6IX3 - chains A and B; structure by X-ray diffraction, 2.13 A resolution.

== Chain A (and B) ==
Protein: O-methyltransferase lepI
From: Aspergillus flavus
Notes: EC 2.1.1.-; chain B of this document is another copy of the same molecule, construct and numbering; everything in this record applies to it too
Reference sequence: B8NJH3 (LEPI_ASPFN); residues 2-387 here = UniProt positions 2-387
Sequence (405 residues; numbered -17 to 387; the number before each row is that of its first residue; numbers below 1 keep their minus sign (Met-17 is residue -17)):
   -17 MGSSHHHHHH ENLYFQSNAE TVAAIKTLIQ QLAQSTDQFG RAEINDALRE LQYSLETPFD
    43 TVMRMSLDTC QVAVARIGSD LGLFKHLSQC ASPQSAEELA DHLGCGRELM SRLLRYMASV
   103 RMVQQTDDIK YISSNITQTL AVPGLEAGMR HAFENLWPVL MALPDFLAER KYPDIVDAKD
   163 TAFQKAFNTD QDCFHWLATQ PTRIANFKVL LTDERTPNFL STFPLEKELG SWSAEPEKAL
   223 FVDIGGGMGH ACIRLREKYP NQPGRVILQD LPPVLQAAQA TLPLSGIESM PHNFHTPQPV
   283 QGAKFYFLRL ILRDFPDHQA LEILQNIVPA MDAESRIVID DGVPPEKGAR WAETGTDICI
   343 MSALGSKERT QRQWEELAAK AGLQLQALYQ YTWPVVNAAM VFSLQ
Disordered / not traced: -17 to -2 (chain B: -17 to -2, 218)
Sequence notes: initiating methionine (-17); expression tag (-16 to 1)
Swiss-Prot annotation at these positions:
  - region: Cys175 to Asp195 (Substrate binding)
  - binding site (S-adenosyl-L-methionine): Gly227, Gly228, Asp252, Asn275, Phe276, Arg291
Residues lining bound ligands: S-adenosylmethionine (SAM): Leu193, Asp225, Gly227, Gly228, Gly229, His232, Asp252, Leu253, Val256, His274, Asn275, Phe276, His277, Arg291, Leu292, Ile293
Reported in the primary citation:
  - binding site for S-adenosylmethionine: Asp252, Leu253, Phe276, Asp296
  - catalytic residues: His133, Arg295, Asp296
  - mutagenesis - H133A, H133F, H133N, H133Q: abolished catalytic activity
  - mutagenesis - M45A, R197A, R197K, D296E, T338A, T338S: unchanged catalytic activity
  - mutagenesis - R295A, R295F, R295Q, R295Y: decreased catalytic activity (dehydration activity)
  - mutagenesis - R197A, R295H, R295K, R295N, D296A (10-fold), D296N: decreased catalytic activity on 9
  - mutagenesis - R295A (>1,000-fold), R295Q (>1,000-fold): abolished catalytic activity on 9

== Chain A / chain B interface ==
Contacting residue pairs - 202 pairs, chain A then chain B:
  Asn0(A) - Thr18(B)
  Asn0(A) - Gly22(B)
  Asn0(A) - Glu25(B)
  Val4(A) - Ala29(B)  hydrophobic
  Ile7(A) - Ile11(B)  hydrophobic
  Ile7(A) - Leu14(B)  hydrophobic
  Lys8(A) - Ala29(B)
  Lys8(A) - Leu33(B)
  Ile11(A) - Ile7(B)  hydrophobic
  Ile11(A) - Leu33(B)  hydrophobic
  Gln12(A) - Leu33(B)
  Gln12(A) - Ser36(B)  hydrogen bond
  Gln12(A) - Leu37(B)
  Ala15(A) - Leu37(B)  hydrophobic
  Thr18(A) - Asn0(B)
  Gly22(A) - Asn0(B)
  Glu25(A) - Asn0(B)  hydrogen bond
  Glu25(A) - Val4(B)
  Asn27(A) - Gln34(B)  hydrogen bond (side chain-backbone)
  Asn27(A) - Leu37(B)
  Asn27(A) - Glu38(B)
  Ala29(A) - Val4(B)  hydrophobic
  Leu30(A) - Leu30(B)  hydrophobic
  Leu30(A) - Leu33(B)  hydrophobic
  Leu30(A) - Gln34(B)
  Arg31(A) - Gln34(B)
  Arg31(A) - Arg46(B)
  Arg31(A) - Asp50(B)  salt bridge
  Glu32(A) - Lys8(B)  salt bridge
  Leu33(A) - Lys8(B)
  Leu33(A) - Ile11(B)  hydrophobic
  Leu33(A) - Leu30(B)  hydrophobic
  Gln34(A) - Asn27(B)  hydrogen bond (backbone-side chain)
  Gln34(A) - Leu30(B)
  Gln34(A) - Arg31(B)
  Gln34(A) - Gln34(B)  hydrogen bond
  Tyr35(A) - Gln53(B)  hydrogen bond
  Tyr35(A) - Val102(B)
  Tyr35(A) - Arg103(B)
  Tyr35(A) - Asn117(B)  hydrogen bond (backbone-side chain)
  Ser36(A) - Gln12(B)
  Ser36(A) - Arg103(B)
  Ser36(A) - Asn117(B)
  Leu37(A) - Gln12(B)
  Leu37(A) - Ala15(B)  hydrophobic
  Leu37(A) - Asn27(B)
  Glu38(A) - Asn27(B)
  Glu38(A) - Arg31(B)  salt bridge
  Glu38(A) - Ile118(B)
  Pro40(A) - Thr121(B)
  Pro40(A) - Leu127(B)  hydrophobic
  Phe41(A) - Arg197(B)
  Val44(A) - Leu127(B)
  Val44(A) - Gly130(B)
  Val44(A) - Met131(B)
  Met45(A) - Trp333(B)
  Met45(A) - Thr338(B)
  Arg46(A) - Arg31(B)
  Arg46(A) - Gln53(B)  hydrogen bond
  Arg46(A) - Ile118(B)
  Arg46(A) - Trp333(B)
  Met47(A) - Leu122(B)  hydrophobic
  Ser48(A) - Ala134(B)
  Leu49(A) - Trp333(B)
  Leu49(A) - Ala334(B)
  Leu49(A) - Gly337(B)
  Leu49(A) - Thr338(B)
  Leu49(A) - Cys341(B)  hydrophobic
  Asp50(A) - Arg31(B)  salt bridge
  Thr51(A) - Thr51(B)
  Thr51(A) - Trp139(B)  hydrogen bond
  Cys52(A) - Leu142(B)  hydrophobic
  Cys52(A) - Gly337(B)
  Cys52(A) - Cys341(B)  hydrogen bond
  Gln53(A) - Tyr35(B)  hydrogen bond
  Gln53(A) - Arg46(B)  hydrogen bond
  Val54(A) - Met47(B)
  Ala55(A) - Leu142(B)
  Ala55(A) - Pro146(B)
  Ala57(A) - Met47(B)  hydrophobic
  Arg58(A) - Pro146(B)
  Arg58(A) - Asp147(B)  salt bridge
  Ile59(A) - Leu145(B)  hydrophobic
  Ile59(A) - Pro146(B)  hydrophobic
  Ile59(A) - Leu149(B)  hydrophobic
  Asp62(A) - Tyr154(B)
  Leu63(A) - Tyr154(B)
  Cys87(A) - Tyr154(B)  hydrophobic
  Gly88(A) - Tyr154(B)  hydrogen bond (backbone-backbone)
  Gly88(A) - Asp156(B)
  Arg89(A) - Asp156(B)
  Glu90(A) - Asp156(B)  hydrogen bond (backbone-side chain)
  Leu91(A) - Leu149(B)  hydrophobic
  Leu91(A) - Tyr154(B)  hydrophobic
  Leu91(A) - Pro155(B)
  Leu91(A) - Asp156(B)  hydrogen bond (backbone-side chain)
  Leu91(A) - Met343(B)  hydrophobic
  Arg94(A) - Asp339(B)  salt bridge
  Arg94(A) - Met343(B)
  Arg94(A) - Ser348(B)  hydrogen bond (side chain-backbone)
  Arg94(A) - Lys349(B)
  Arg97(A) - Pro326(B)
  Arg97(A) - Pro327(B)  hydrogen bond (side chain-backbone)
  Arg97(A) - Glu328(B)  hydrogen bond (side chain-backbone)
  Arg97(A) - Ala331(B)
  Arg97(A) - Thr336(B)
  Tyr98(A) - Thr336(B)
  Tyr98(A) - Gly337(B)
  Tyr98(A) - Ile340(B)  hydrophobic
  Ser101(A) - Ala331(B)
  Ser101(A) - Arg332(B)
  Ser101(A) - Trp333(B)
  Ser101(A) - Thr336(B)  hydrogen bond
  Val102(A) - Tyr35(B)
  Arg103(A) - Glu32(B)  salt bridge
  Arg103(A) - Tyr35(B)
  Arg103(A) - Ser36(B)
  Gln107(A) - Lys329(B)
  Gln107(A) - Gly330(B)
  Asp109(A) - Lys329(B)  salt bridge
  Ile111(A) - Lys329(B)
  Asn117(A) - Tyr35(B)  hydrogen bond (side chain-backbone)
  Asn117(A) - Ser36(B)
  Ile118(A) - Glu38(B)
  Ile118(A) - Thr43(B)
  Ile118(A) - Arg46(B)
  Thr121(A) - Pro40(B)
  Leu122(A) - Met47(B)  hydrophobic
  Leu127(A) - Pro40(B)  hydrophobic
  Leu127(A) - Val44(B)
  Gly130(A) - Val44(B)
  Met131(A) - Val44(B)
  Met131(A) - Met47(B)  hydrophobic
  Ala134(A) - Ser48(B)
  Phe135(A) - Met143(B)
  Phe135(A) - Pro146(B)  hydrophobic
  Trp139(A) - Thr51(B)  hydrogen bond
  Trp139(A) - Trp139(B)
  Trp139(A) - Leu142(B)  hydrophobic
  Trp139(A) - Met143(B)  hydrophobic
  Pro140(A) - Met143(B)
  Leu142(A) - Cys52(B)  hydrophobic
  Leu142(A) - Ala55(B)
  Leu142(A) - Trp139(B)  hydrophobic
  Met143(A) - Phe135(B)
  Met143(A) - Trp139(B)
  Met143(A) - Pro140(B)  hydrophobic
  Met143(A) - Met143(B)  hydrophobic
  Leu145(A) - Ile59(B)  hydrophobic
  Pro146(A) - Ala55(B)
  Pro146(A) - Arg58(B)
  Pro146(A) - Ile59(B)  hydrophobic
  Pro146(A) - Phe135(B)  hydrophobic
  Asp147(A) - Arg58(B)  salt bridge
  Leu149(A) - Ile59(B)  hydrophobic
  Leu149(A) - Leu91(B)  hydrophobic
  Tyr154(A) - Asp62(B)
  Tyr154(A) - Leu63(B)
  Tyr154(A) - Gly86(B)
  Tyr154(A) - Cys87(B)  hydrophobic
  Tyr154(A) - Gly88(B)  hydrogen bond (backbone-backbone)
  Tyr154(A) - Leu91(B)  hydrophobic
  Pro155(A) - Leu91(B)
  Asp156(A) - Gly88(B)
  Asp156(A) - Arg89(B)
  Asp156(A) - Glu90(B)  hydrogen bond (side chain-backbone)
  Asp156(A) - Leu91(B)  hydrogen bond (side chain-backbone)
  Arg197(A) - Phe41(B)
  Pro326(A) - Arg97(B)
  Pro327(A) - Arg97(B)  hydrogen bond (backbone-side chain)
  Glu328(A) - Arg97(B)  hydrogen bond (backbone-side chain)
  Lys329(A) - Gln107(B)
  Lys329(A) - Asp109(B)  salt bridge
  Gly330(A) - Gln107(B)
  Ala331(A) - Arg97(B)
  Ala331(A) - Ser101(B)
  Arg332(A) - Ser101(B)
  Trp333(A) - Met45(B)
  Trp333(A) - Arg46(B)
  Trp333(A) - Leu49(B)  hydrophobic
  Trp333(A) - Ser101(B)
  Trp333(A) - Val102(B)  hydrophobic
  Ala334(A) - Met45(B)
  Ala334(A) - Leu49(B)
  Thr336(A) - Arg97(B)
  Thr336(A) - Tyr98(B)
  Thr336(A) - Ser101(B)  hydrogen bond
  Gly337(A) - Leu49(B)
  Gly337(A) - Cys52(B)
  Gly337(A) - Tyr98(B)
  Thr338(A) - Met45(B)
  Thr338(A) - Leu49(B)
  Asp339(A) - Arg94(B)  salt bridge
  Ile340(A) - Leu95(B)  hydrophobic
  Ile340(A) - Tyr98(B)  hydrophobic
  Cys341(A) - Leu49(B)  hydrophobic
  Cys341(A) - Cys52(B)  hydrophobic
  Met343(A) - Leu91(B)  hydrophobic
  Met343(A) - Arg94(B)
  Ser348(A) - Arg94(B)  hydrogen bond (backbone-side chain)
  Lys349(A) - Glu90(B)  salt bridge
  Lys349(A) - Arg94(B)
Also at the interface, not in a pair above, chain A (104 interface residues in all): Thr3, Leu14, Phe21, Ile26, Thr43, Val56, Gly86, Leu95, Lys153, Ile157, Gln355
Also at the interface, not in a pair above, chain B (104 interface residues in all): Ala1, Ile26, Val54, Val56, Ala57, Ile111, Leu138, Lys153, Ile157, Asp195

== In short ==
Chain A and chain B each contribute 104 residues to their interface; the contacts include 28 hydrogen bonds
and 12 salt bridges. Polar contacts include Arg31(A)-Asp50(B), Glu32(A)-Lys8(B) and Glu38(A)-Arg31(B). The
paper reports catalytic residues His133(A), Arg295(A) and Asp296(A); R197A, R295H and R295K of chain A, among
others, reduce catalytic activity on 9; 19 substitutions were tested in all.
Both chains are O-methyltransferase lepI (Aspergillus flavus). Entry 6IX3 (The structure of LepI complex with
SAM) was determined by X-ray diffraction together with 6IX5, 6IX7, 6IX8 and 6IX9 from the same study.
